Entry 1M7E (X-ray diffraction, 2.45 A resolution); this record covers chains A and D.

== Chain A ==
Protein: Disabled homolog 2
Source organism: Mus musculus
Notes: fragment: Phosphotyrosine binding domain (PTB), Residues 33-191
UniProtKB: P98078 (DAB2_MOUSE); residues 33-191 here = UniProt positions 33-191
Amino-acid sequence (160 residues; row label = number of the first residue in the row):
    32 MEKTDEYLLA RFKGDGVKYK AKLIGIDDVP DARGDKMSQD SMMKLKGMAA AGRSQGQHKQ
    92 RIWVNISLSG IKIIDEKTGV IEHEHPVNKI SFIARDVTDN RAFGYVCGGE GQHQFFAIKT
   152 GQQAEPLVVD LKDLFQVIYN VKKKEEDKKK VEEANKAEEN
Not modelled in the structure: 182-191
Sequence notes: initiating methionine (32)
Swiss-Prot annotation at these positions:
  - modified residue: Y170 (Phosphotyrosine)

== Chain D ==
Protein: NGYENPTYK peptide
Amino-acid sequence (9 residues; each row starts with the number of its first residue):
   501 NGYENPTYK

== Chain A / chain D interface ==
Pairs across the interface (35):
  R64(A) - E504(D)
  R64(A) - Y508(D)
  D66(A) - N501(D)
  D66(A) - G502(D)  hydrogen bond (side chain-backbone)
  V118(A) - N505(D)  hydrogen bond (backbone-side chain)
  V118(A) - T507(D)
  N119(A) - T507(D)
  N119(A) - Y508(D)
  N119(A) - K509(D)  hydrogen bond (backbone-backbone)
  K120(A) - Y508(D)
  I121(A) - N505(D)  hydrogen bond (backbone-side chain)
  I121(A) - Y508(D)
  S122(A) - E504(D)
  S122(A) - N505(D)  hydrogen bond (backbone-backbone)
  S122(A) - Y508(D)
  F123(A) - G502(D)
  F123(A) - Y503(D)
  F123(A) - E504(D)
  I124(A) - G502(D)
  I124(A) - Y503(D)  hydrogen bond (backbone-backbone)
  R126(A) - N501(D)  hydrogen bond (side chain-backbone)
  R126(A) - Y503(D)
  V128(A) - N501(D)
  G139(A) - Y508(D)  hydrogen bond (backbone-side chain)
  G140(A) - Y508(D)
  E141(A) - Y508(D)  hydrogen bond (backbone-side chain)
  E141(A) - K509(D)
  H144(A) - Y508(D)  hydrogen bond
  V159(A) - Y503(D)  hydrogen bond (backbone-side chain)
  L162(A) - Y503(D)
  K163(A) - Y503(D)  hydrogen bond (backbone-side chain)
  F166(A) - N505(D)
  Y170(A) - P506(D)  hydrophobic
  Y170(A) - T507(D)
  K173(A) - T507(D)
Other interface residues (no listed pair), chain A (23 interface residues in all): A63, I169

== Summary ==
The interface between chain A and chain D involves 23 residues on one side and 9 on the other, with 12
hydrogen bonds. Polar pairs include D66(A)-G502(D), V118(A)-N505(D) and I121(A)-N505(D).
Chain A is Disabled homolog 2 (Mus musculus) and chain D is NGYENPTYK peptide; the structure, Crystal
structure of the phosphotyrosine binding domain(PTB) of mouse Disabled 2(Dab2):implications for Reeling
signaling, was determined by X-ray diffraction (same publication as 1OQN and 1P3R).
